PDB entry 3NWH | X-ray diffraction, 2.60 A resolution | chains A and D of the 4 polymer chains in the assembly

[Chain A (and D)]
Molecule: Bone marrow stromal antigen 2
Organism: Homo sapiens
Notes: fragment: Extracellular Domain; chain D of this document is another copy of the same molecule, construct and numbering; everything in this record applies to it too
Reference sequence: Q10589 (BST2_HUMAN); numbering as in UniProt (aligned over 47-152)
Amino-acid sequence (112 residues; each row starts with the number of its first residue):
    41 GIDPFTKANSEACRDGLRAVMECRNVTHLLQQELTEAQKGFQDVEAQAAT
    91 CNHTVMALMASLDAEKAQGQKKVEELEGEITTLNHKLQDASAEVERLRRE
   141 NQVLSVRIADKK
Not modelled in the structure: 41-47 (chain D: 41-49, 151-152)
Sequence notes: expression tag (41-46)
Modified residues: Mse61 (selenomethionine; parent Met); Mse96 (selenomethionine; parent Met); Mse99 (selenomethionine; parent Met)
From the paper describing this entry:
  - self-association interface (contacts with another copy of this molecule): Leu70, Asn92 to Glu117, Gly118 to Asp150
  - mutagenesis - L70D: abolished binding to reducing conditions
  - mutagenesis - L70D (1.5-fold): increased expression
  - conformationally variable residues: Cys91

[Chain A / chain D interface]
Pairs across the interface (31):
  Ala48(A) - Gln87(D)
  Asn49(A) - Gln87(D)
  Ala52(A) - Val84(D)  hydrophobic
  Cys53(A) - Val84(D)
  Ala59(A) - Glu73(D)
  Ala59(A) - Glu76(D)
  Ala59(A) - Ala77(D)
  Glu62(A) - Glu73(D)
  Cys63(A) - Leu70(D)  hydrophobic
  Cys63(A) - Glu73(D)
  Cys63(A) - Leu74(D)  hydrophobic
  Val66(A) - Val66(D)
  Val66(A) - Leu70(D)
  Thr67(A) - Leu70(D)
  Leu70(A) - Cys63(D)  hydrophobic
  Leu70(A) - Val66(D)
  Leu70(A) - Thr67(D)
  Glu73(A) - Arg58(D)  salt bridge
  Glu73(A) - Ala59(D)
  Glu73(A) - Glu62(D)
  Glu73(A) - Cys63(D)
  Leu74(A) - Cys63(D)
  Glu76(A) - Ala59(D)
  Ala77(A) - Ala59(D)
  Gly80(A) - Ala52(D)
  Asp83(A) - Ala52(D)
  Val84(A) - Ala52(D)  hydrophobic
  Val84(A) - Cys53(D)
  Gln87(A) - Ser50(D)
  Gln87(A) - Glu51(D)  hydrogen bond (side chain-backbone)
  Gln87(A) - Ala52(D)
Interface residues without a listed pair, chain A (21 interface residues in all): Gly56, Val60, Leu69
Interface residues without a listed pair, chain D (22 interface residues in all): Gly56, Val60, Leu69, Gly80, Asp83

[Overview]
Chain A and chain D form an interface of 21 and 22 residues respectively; the contacts include 1 hydrogen bond
and 1 salt bridge. Polar pairs include Glu73(A)-Arg58(D) and Gln87(A)-Glu51(D). From the paper: L70D of chain
A abolishes binding to reducing conditions; conformational variability at Cys91(A).
Both chains are Bone marrow stromal antigen 2 (Homo sapiens). Entry 3NWH (Crystal structure of BST2/Tetherin)
was determined by X-ray diffraction (same publication as 2XG7).
